PDB entry 6PUZ | electron microscopy, 2.80 A resolution | chains A and E of the 6 polymer chains in the assembly

== Chain A ==
Protein: Chimeric Sso7d and HIV-1 integrase
Source organism: Saccharolobus solfataricus (strain ATCC 35092 / DSM 1617 / JCM 11322 / P2)
UniProtKB: chimeric construct of P39476, Q76353: residues -74 to -11 from P39476 (DN7D_SACS2) positions 1-64 (UniProt number = residue number + 75); residues 1-288 from Q76353 positions 1-288 (same numbers)
Amino-acid sequence (383 residues; each row starts with the number of its first residue; numbers below 1 keep their minus sign (Met-94 is residue -94)):
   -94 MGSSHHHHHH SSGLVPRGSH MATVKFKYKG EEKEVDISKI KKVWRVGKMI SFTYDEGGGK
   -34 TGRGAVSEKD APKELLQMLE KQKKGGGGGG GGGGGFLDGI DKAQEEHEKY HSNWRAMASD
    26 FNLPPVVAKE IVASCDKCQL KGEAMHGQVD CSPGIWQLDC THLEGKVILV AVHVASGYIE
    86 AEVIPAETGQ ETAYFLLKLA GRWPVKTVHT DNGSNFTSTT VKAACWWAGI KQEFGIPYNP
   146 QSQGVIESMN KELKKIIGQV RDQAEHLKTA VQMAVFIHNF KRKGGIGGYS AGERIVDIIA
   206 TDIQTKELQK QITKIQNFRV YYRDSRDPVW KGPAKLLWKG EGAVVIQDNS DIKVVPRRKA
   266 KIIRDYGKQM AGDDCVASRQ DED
Unresolved in the structure: -94 to 0, 229-235, 270-288
Sequence notes: expression tag (-94 to -75); linker (-10 to 0)
Bound ions: Zn2+: His12, His16, Cys40, Cys43; Mg2+ site 1: Asp64, Asp116 (together with XXJ); Mg2+ site 2: Asp64, Glu152 (together with XXJ)
Small-molecule neighbours:
  - XXJ: Asp64, Cys65, Asp116, Asn117, Gly118, Ser119, Pro142, Tyr143, Pro145, Gln146, Glu152, Asn155
  - XXJ (4-azanyl-N-[[2,4-bis(fluoranyl)phenyl]methyl]-1-oxidanyl-2-oxidanylidene-6-[2-(phenylsulfonyl)ethyl]-1,8-naphthyridine-3-carboxamide): Asp64, Cys65, Asp116, Asn117, Gly118, Ser119, Pro142, Tyr143, Pro145, Gln146, Glu152
Swiss-Prot annotation at these positions:
  - modified residue (N6-methyllysine): Lys-70, Lys-68, Lys-14, Lys-12, Lys-11
From the paper describing this entry:
  - binding site for XXJ: Asn117, Tyr143

== Chain E ==
Molecule: viral DNA non-transferred strand
Sequence (27 nucleotides; numbered 15 to 41; the number before each row is that of its first residue):
    15 ACTGCTAGAG ATTTTCCCGC CCACGCT
Unresolved in the structure: 34-41

== Interface between chain A and chain E ==
Contacting residue pairs (28):
  His51(A) - DG18(E)  salt bridge to the phosphate
  Gly52(A) - DT17(E)  hydrogen bond to the phosphate
  Gly52(A) - DG18(E)  hydrogen bond to the phosphate
  Gln53(A) - DT17(E)  hydrogen bond to the base
  Gln53(A) - DC19(E)  phosphate contact
  Val54(A) - DG18(E)  phosphate contact
  Val54(A) - DC19(E)  hydrogen bond to the phosphate
  His114(A) - DT17(E)  phosphate contact
  Gly140(A) - DT17(E)  phosphate contact
  Ile141(A) - DC16(E)  phosphate contact
  Ile141(A) - DT17(E)  hydrogen bond to the phosphate
  Asn144(A) - DT17(E)  sugar contact
  Asn144(A) - DG18(E)  hydrogen bond to the phosphate
  Gln146(A) - DG18(E)  sugar contact
  Ser147(A) - DT17(E)  hydrogen bond to the phosphate
  Gly149(A) - DG18(E)  hydrogen bond to the base
  Gly149(A) - DC19(E)  sugar contact
  Val150(A) - DC19(E)  sugar contact
  Val150(A) - DT20(E)  phosphate contact
  Ser153(A) - DG18(E)  base contact
  Ser153(A) - DC19(E)  hydrogen bond to the base
  Ser153(A) - DT20(E)  hydrogen bond to the sugar
  Met154(A) - DT20(E)  sugar contact
  Met154(A) - DA21(E)  phosphate contact
  Glu157(A) - DT20(E)  phosphate contact
  Glu157(A) - DA21(E)  sugar contact
  His183(A) - DA21(E)  phosphate contact
  Arg187(A) - DG22(E)  salt bridge to the phosphate
Other interface residues (no listed pair), chain A (22 interface residues in all): Val79, Glu138, Phe139, Glu152, Lys156

== Summary ==
The interface between chain A and chain E involves 22 residues on one side and 7 on the other; the contacts
include 10 hydrogen bonds and 2 salt bridges. Among the polar pairs are Gln53(A)-DT17(E), Gly149(A)-DG18(E)
and Ser153(A)-DC19(E). The paper reports a binding site for XXJ at Asn117(A) and Tyr143(A).
Here chain A is Chimeric Sso7d and HIV-1 integrase (Saccharolobus solfataricus (strain ATCC 35092 / DSM 1617 /
JCM 11322 / P2)) and chain E is viral DNA non-transferred strand. Entry 6PUZ (Structure of HIV cleaved
synaptic complex (CSC) intasome bound with magnesium and INSTI XZ446 (compound 4f)) was determined by electron
microscopy together with 6PUT, 6PUW, 6PUY and 6V3K from the same study.
